PDB entry 7TKR | electron microscopy, 6.50 A resolution (low resolution: residue-level contacts below are approximate; hydrogen-bond / salt-bridge calls are withheld) | chains G and H of the 27 polymer chains in the assembly

# Chain G
Molecule: ATP synthase subunit gamma
From: Saccharomyces cerevisiae
UniProt: P38077 (ATPG_YEAST); residues 1-278 here correspond to UniProt positions 34-311 (UniProt number = residue number + 33)
Sequence (278 residues; each row starts with the number of its first residue):
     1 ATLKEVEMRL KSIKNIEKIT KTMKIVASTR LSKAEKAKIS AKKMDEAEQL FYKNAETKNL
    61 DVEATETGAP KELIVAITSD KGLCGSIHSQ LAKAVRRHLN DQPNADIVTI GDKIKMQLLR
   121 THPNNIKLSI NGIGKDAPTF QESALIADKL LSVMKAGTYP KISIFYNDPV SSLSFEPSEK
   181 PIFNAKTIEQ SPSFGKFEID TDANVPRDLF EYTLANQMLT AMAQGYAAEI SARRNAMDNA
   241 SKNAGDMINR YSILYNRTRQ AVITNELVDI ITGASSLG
Not modelled in the structure: 60-70, 277-278

# Chain H
Molecule: ATP synthase subunit delta
From: Saccharomyces cerevisiae
UniProt: Q12165 (ATPD_YEAST); residues 1-138 here correspond to UniProt positions 23-160 (UniProt number = residue number + 22)
Sequence (138 residues; row label = number of the first residue in the row):
     1 AEAAAASSGL KLQFALPHET LYSGSEVTQV NLPAKSGRIG VLANHVPTVE QLLPGVVEVM
    61 EGSNSKKFFI SGGFATVQPD SQLCVTAIEA FPLESFSQEN IKNLLAEAKK NVSSSDAREA
   121 AEAAIQVEVL ENLQSVLK
Not modelled in the structure: 1-10, 24-25, 91, 98, 116-117, 137-138

# Interface between chain G and chain H
Residue-residue contacts (7):
  Ala-37(G) with Pro-17(H)
  Ser-40(G) with Leu-16(H)
  Lys-196(G) with Pro-47(H)
  Phe-197(G) with Pro-47(H)
  Glu-198(G) with Pro-47(H); Thr-48(H); Val-49(H)
Also at the interface, not in a pair above, chain G (6 interface residues in all): Ala-41

# Overview
6 residues of chain G and 5 residues of chain H are in contact.
Here chain G is ATP synthase subunit gamma and chain H is ATP synthase subunit delta, both from Saccharomyces
cerevisiae. Entry 7TKR (Yeast ATP synthase State 3catalytic(d) with 10 mM ATP backbone model) was determined
by electron microscopy (same publication as 7TJS, 7TJT, 7TJU, 7TJV, 7TJW, 7TJX and 30 further entries).
